9FEA - chains A and D of the 4 polymer chains in the assembly; structure by X-ray diffraction, 1.66 A resolution.

== Chain A ==
Protein: NADH-quinone oxidoreductase subunit E
Source organism: Aquifex aeolicus VF5
Notes: EC 7.1.1.-
Reference sequence: O66842 (NUOE_AQUAE); residue numbers follow UniProt; this construct covers 1-160
Amino-acid sequence (160 residues; row label = number of the first residue in the row):
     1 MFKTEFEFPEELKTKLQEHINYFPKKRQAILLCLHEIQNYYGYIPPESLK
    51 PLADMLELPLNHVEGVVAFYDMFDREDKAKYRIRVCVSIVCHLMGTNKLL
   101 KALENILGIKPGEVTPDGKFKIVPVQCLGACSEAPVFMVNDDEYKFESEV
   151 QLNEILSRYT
Unresolved in the structure: 1-4
Bound ions: Na+ site 1 near Glu-57 (its only coordinating residue here); 2Fe-2S cluster Fe: Cys-86, Cys-91, Cys-127, Cys-131; Na+ site 2 near Thr-160 (its only coordinating residue here)
Ligand contacts: 2Fe-2S cluster (FES): Cys-86, Ser-88, Ile-89, Val-90, Cys-91, Cys-127, Leu-128, Gly-129, Ala-130, Cys-131, Val-136
Curated features (UniProtKB/Swiss-Prot):
  - binding site ([2Fe-2S] cluster): Cys-86, Cys-91, Cys-127, Cys-131

== Chain D ==
Protein: NADH-quinone oxidoreductase subunit F
Source organism: Aquifex aeolicus VF5
Notes: EC 7.1.1.-
Reference sequence: O66841 (NUOF_AQUAE); numbering as in UniProt (aligned over 1-426)
Amino-acid sequence (434 residues; each row starts with the number of its first residue):
     1 MRSYPAIPRIYAETTLNMLLKRAKKPRVHSIDEYLKDGGYQALEKALNMS
    51 PEEIIDWVDKSTLRGRGGAGFPTGKKWKFAVQNPGPRYFICNADESEPGT
   101 FKDRIIIERDPHLLIEGIIISSYAIGANEAYIYIRGEYPAGYYILRDAIE
   151 EAKKKGFLGKNILGSGFDLEIYVARGAGAYICGEETALIESLEGKRGHPR
   201 LKPPYPVQKGLWGKPTVVNNVETIANVRFIISMGWEEYRYIGPSDYAGPK
   251 LFPVSGKVKKPGVYELPMNTTLREVIFKYAGGTLGNKKVKAVFSGALDCF
   301 SSEELDIPMDYSPLGFGGTGTVIVLTEEDDIVEAALKIAEFYEHETCGQC
   351 TPCRVGCYEQANLLEKIYKGEATEQDWEGFDFVNRNIQPTSICGLGAVAG
   401 RLIRQTLEKFPEEWEKYRKKSASLPLAGHHHHHH
Unresolved in the structure: 1, 421-434
Differences from the reference sequence: engineered mutation Arg-228 (Pro in O66841); expression tag (427-434)
Bound ions: Na+ site 1 near Asp-32 (its only coordinating residue here); Na+ site 2 near Glu-53 (its only coordinating residue here); Na+ site 3 near Glu-108 (its only coordinating residue here); Na+ site 4 near Glu-129 (its only coordinating residue here); 4Fe-4S cluster Fe: Cys-347, Cys-350, Cys-353, Cys-393
Ligand contacts:
  - FNR (1-deoxy-1-(7,8-dimethyl-2,4-dioxo-3,4-dihydro-2H-benzo[g]pteridin-1-id-10(5h)-yl)-5-O-phosphonato-D-ribitol): Gly-65, Arg-66, Gly-67, Gly-68, Ala-69, Phe-71, Lys-76, Asn-92, Asp-94, Glu-95, Ser-96, Tyr-180, Ile-181, Gly-183, Glu-184, Glu-185, Val-218, Asn-219, Asn-220, Thr-223, Gly-394, Leu-395
  - NAD (nicotinamide-adenine-dinucleotide): Gly-67, Gly-68, Ala-69, Phe-71, Lys-76, Phe-79, Glu-184, Glu-185, Lys-202, Tyr-205, Pro-206, Val-207, Val-218, Leu-297, Tyr-311
  - 4Fe-4S cluster (SF4): Ile-181, Pro-199, Thr-346, Cys-347, Gly-348, Gln-349, Cys-350, Cys-353, Ser-391, Ile-392, Cys-393, Leu-395, Gly-396
Curated features (UniProtKB/Swiss-Prot):
  - binding site (NAD(+)): Gly-65 to Gly-74
  - binding site (FMN): Gly-176 to Thr-223
  - binding site ([4Fe-4S] cluster): Cys-347, Cys-350, Cys-353, Cys-393

== Chain A / chain D interface ==
Pairs across the interface (8; chain A residue first):
  Glu-133(A) / Lys-155(D)  salt bridge
  Glu-147(A) / Leu-35(D)
  Glu-147(A) / Lys-36(D)  salt bridge
  Ser-148(A) / Lys-36(D)  hydrogen bond (side chain-backbone)
  Gln-151(A) / Gln-41(D)  hydrogen bond (backbone-side chain)
  Glu-154(A) / Gln-41(D)
  Ile-155(A) / Gln-41(D)
  Arg-158(A) / Glu-44(D)  salt bridge
Other interface residues (no listed pair), chain A (9 interface residues in all): Lys-145, Val-150
Other interface residues (no listed pair), chain D (6 interface residues in all): Asp-32

== Summary ==
The interface between chain A and chain D involves 9 residues on one side and 6 on the other, with 2 hydrogen
bonds and 3 salt bridges. Polar contacts include Glu-133(A)/Lys-155(D), Glu-147(A)/Lys-36(D) and
Arg-158(A)/Glu-44(D). Bound to chain A: 2Fe-2S cluster.
Chain A is NADH-quinone oxidoreductase subunit E and chain D is NADH-quinone oxidoreductase subunit F, both
from Aquifex aeolicus VF5; the structure, Crystal Structure of reduced NuoEF variant P228R(NuoF) from Aquifex
aeolicus bound to NAD+, was determined by X-ray diffraction together with 9FDJ, 9FDK, 9FDV, 9FE0, 9FE5, 9FE7
and 6 further entries from the same study.
